7WPD - chains A and Y of the 6 polymer chains in the assembly; structure by electron microscopy, 3.18 A resolution.

[Chain A]
Protein: Spike glycoprotein
From: Severe acute respiratory syndrome coronavirus 2
UniProtKB: P0DTC2 (SPIKE_SARS2); numbering as in UniProt; present here: 1-68, 71-142, 146-210, 215-1208
Amino-acid sequence (1205 residues; each row starts with the number of its first residue; note: 9 numbers in that range are skipped by the numbering (no residue carries them; nothing is unmodelled there); a row labelled like 210A-210F holds insertion residues (210A, then the next letters in order)):
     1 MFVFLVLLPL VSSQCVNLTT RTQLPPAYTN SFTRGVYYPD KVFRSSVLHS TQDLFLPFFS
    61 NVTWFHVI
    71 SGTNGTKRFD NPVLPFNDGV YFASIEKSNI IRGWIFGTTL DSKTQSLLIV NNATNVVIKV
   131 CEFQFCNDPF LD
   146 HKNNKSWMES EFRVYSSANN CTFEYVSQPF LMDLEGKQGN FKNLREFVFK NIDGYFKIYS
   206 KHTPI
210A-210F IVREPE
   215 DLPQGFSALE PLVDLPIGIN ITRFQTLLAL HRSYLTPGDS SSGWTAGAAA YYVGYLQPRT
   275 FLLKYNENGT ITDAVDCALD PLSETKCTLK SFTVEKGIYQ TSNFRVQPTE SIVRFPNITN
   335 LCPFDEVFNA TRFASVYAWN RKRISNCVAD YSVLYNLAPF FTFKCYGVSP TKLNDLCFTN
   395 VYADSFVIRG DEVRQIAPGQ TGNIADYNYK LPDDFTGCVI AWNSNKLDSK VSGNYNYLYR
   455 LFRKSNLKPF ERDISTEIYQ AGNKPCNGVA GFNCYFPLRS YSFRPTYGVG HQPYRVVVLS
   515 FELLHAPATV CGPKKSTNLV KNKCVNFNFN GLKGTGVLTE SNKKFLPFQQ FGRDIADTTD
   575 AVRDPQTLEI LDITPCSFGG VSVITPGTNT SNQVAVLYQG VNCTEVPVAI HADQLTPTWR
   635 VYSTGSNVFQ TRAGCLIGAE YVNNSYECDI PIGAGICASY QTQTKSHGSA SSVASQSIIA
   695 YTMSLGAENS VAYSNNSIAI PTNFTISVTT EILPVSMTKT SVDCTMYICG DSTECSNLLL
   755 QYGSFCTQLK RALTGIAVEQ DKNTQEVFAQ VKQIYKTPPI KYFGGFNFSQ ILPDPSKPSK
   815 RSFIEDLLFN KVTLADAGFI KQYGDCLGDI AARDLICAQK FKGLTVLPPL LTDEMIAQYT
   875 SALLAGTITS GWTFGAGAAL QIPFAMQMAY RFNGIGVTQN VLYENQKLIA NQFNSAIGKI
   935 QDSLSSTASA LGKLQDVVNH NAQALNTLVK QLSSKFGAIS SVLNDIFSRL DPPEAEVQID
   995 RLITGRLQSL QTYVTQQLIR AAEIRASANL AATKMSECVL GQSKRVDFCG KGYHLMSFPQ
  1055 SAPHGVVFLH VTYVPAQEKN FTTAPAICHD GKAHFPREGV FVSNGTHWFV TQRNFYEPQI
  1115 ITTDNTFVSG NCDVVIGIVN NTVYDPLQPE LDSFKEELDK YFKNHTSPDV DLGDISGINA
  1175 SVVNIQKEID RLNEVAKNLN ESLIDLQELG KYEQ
Disordered / not traced: 1-26, 71-79, 146-156, 177-186, 210A-210F, 621-639, 677-689, 829-853, 1147-1208
Sequence notes: variant Val67 (Ala in P0DTC2), Ile95 (Thr in P0DTC2), Asp142 (Gly in P0DTC2), Ile210A (Leu212 in P0DTC2), Asp339 (Gly in P0DTC2), Leu371 (Ser in P0DTC2), Pro373 (Ser in P0DTC2), Phe375 (Ser in P0DTC2), Asn417 (Lys in P0DTC2), Lys440 (Asn in P0DTC2), Ser446 (Gly in P0DTC2), Asn477 (Ser in P0DTC2), Lys478 (Thr in P0DTC2), Ala484 (Glu in P0DTC2), Ser496 (Gly in P0DTC2), Arg498 (Gln in P0DTC2), Tyr501 (Asn in P0DTC2), His505 (Tyr in P0DTC2), Lys547 (Thr in P0DTC2), Gly614 (Asp in P0DTC2), Tyr655 (His in P0DTC2), Lys679 (Asn in P0DTC2), His681 (Pro in P0DTC2), Lys764 (Asn in P0DTC2), Tyr796 (Asp in P0DTC2), Lys856 (Asn in P0DTC2), His954 (Gln in P0DTC2), Lys969 (Asn in P0DTC2), Phe981 (Leu in P0DTC2); insertion (210D-210F); engineered mutation Arg493 (Gln in P0DTC2), Gly682 (Arg in P0DTC2), Ser683 (Arg in P0DTC2), Ser685 (Arg in P0DTC2), Pro986 (Lys in P0DTC2), Pro987 (Val in P0DTC2)
UniProt features mapped onto this chain:
  - region: Asn280 to Cys301 (Putative superantigen), Arg403 to Asp405 (Integrin-binding motif), Asn448 to Phe456 (Immunodominant HLA epitope recognized by the CD8+), Ser816 to Tyr837 (Fusion peptide 1), Lys835 to Phe855 (Fusion peptide 2), Asp1163 to Glu1202 (Heptad repeat 2)
  - site: Arg815, Ser816 (Cleavage)
  - glycosylation: Asn17 (N-linked (GlcNAc...) (complex) asparagine), Asn61 (N-linked (GlcNAc...) (hybrid) asparagine), Asn74 (N-linked (GlcNAc...) (complex) asparagine), Asn122 (N-linked (GlcNAc...) (hybrid) asparagine), Asn149 (N-linked (GlcNAc...) (complex) asparagine), Asn165 (N-linked (GlcNAc...) (complex) asparagine), Asn234 (N-linked (GlcNAc...) (high mannose) asparagine), Asn282 (N-linked (GlcNAc...) (complex) asparagine), Thr323 (O-linked (GalNAc) threonine), Ser325 (O-linked (HexNAc...) serine), Asn331 (N-linked (GlcNAc...) (complex) asparagine), Asn343 (N-linked (GlcNAc...) (complex) asparagine), Asn603 (N-linked (GlcNAc...) (hybrid) asparagine), Asn616 (N-linked (GlcNAc...) (complex) asparagine), Asn657 (N-linked (GlcNAc...) (complex) asparagine), Thr676 (O-linked (GlcNAc...) threonine), Thr678 (O-linked (GlcNAc...) threonine), Asn709 (N-linked (GlcNAc...) (high mannose) asparagine), Asn717 (N-linked (GlcNAc...) (hybrid) asparagine), Asn801 (N-linked (GlcNAc...) (hybrid) asparagine) and 6 more in UniProt
  - natural variant: Leu5 (L5F: In strain: Iota/B.1.526), Ser13 (S13I: In strain: Epsilon/B.1.427/B.1.429), Leu18 (L18F: In strain: Beta/B.1.351, Gamma/P.1 and 1 more), Thr19 (T19I: In strain: Omicron/BQ.1.1, Omicron/XBB.1.5 and 1 more; T19R: In strain: Delta/B.1.617.2, Omicron/BA.2 and 4 more), Thr20 (T20N: In strain: Gamma/P.1), Leu24 to Ala27 (sequence variant, change not given here; In strain: Omicron/BA.2, Omicron/BA.2.12.1 and 6 more), Pro26 (P26S: In strain: Gamma/P.1), Gln52 (Q52H: In strain: Omicron/EG.5.1), Val67 (A67V: In strain: Eta/B.1.525, Omicron/BA.1; this construct carries the variant), Gly75 (G75V: In strain: Lambda/C.37), Thr76 (T76I: In strain: Lambda/C.37), Asp80 (D80A: In strain: Beta/B.1.351), 74 further natural variant entries in UniProt
  - mutagenesis: Asn121 (N121Q: Partial loss of biliverdin affinity), Arg190 (R190K: Partial loss of biliverdin affinity), Asn234 (N234Q: Increased resistance to neutralizing antibodies), Asn331 (N331Q: Reduced viral infectivity), Asn343 (N343Q: Reduced viral infectivity), Leu452 (L452R: Increased resistance to neutralizing antibodies. Decreases HLA binding to NF9 epitope. Increased binding affinity to human ACE2), Tyr453 (Y453F: Decreased HLA binding to NF9 epitope. Increased binding affinity to human ACE2), Ala475 (A475V: Increased resistance to neutralizing antibodies), Val483 (V483A: Increased resistance to neutralizing antibodies), Phe490 (F490L: Increased resistance to neutralizing antibodies and human covalescent sera neutralization), His519 (H519P: Increased resistance to human covalescent sera neutralization), Ser673 (S673A: No effect on O-glycosylation by host GALNT1), 4 further mutagenesis entries in UniProt
Disulfide bonds: Cys131-Cys166, Cys291-Cys301, Cys336-Cys361, Cys379-Cys432, Cys391-Cys525, Cys480-Cys488, Cys538-Cys590, Cys617-Cys649, Cys662-Cys671, Cys743-Cys749, Cys1032-Cys1043, Cys1082-Cys1126
Covalent attachments: N-acetylglucosamine (NAG) linked to Asn234, Asn282, Asn331, Asn603, Asn616, Asn657, Asn709, Asn717, Asn801, Asn1074, Asn1098

[Chain Y]
Protein: JMB2002 Fab light chian
From: Mus musculus
Notes: antibody fragment or engineered binder
Amino-acid sequence (215 residues; each row starts with the number of its first residue; numbering starts at 0):
     0 GDIQMTQSPS SLSASVGDRV TITCRASQGI SSWLAWYQQK PGKAPKLLIY DASNLETGVP
    60 SRFSGSGSGT DFTFTISSLQ PEDIATYYCQ QYDNLPLTFG GGTKVEIKRT VAAPSVFIFP
   120 PSDEQLKSGT ASVVCLLNNF YPREAKVQWK VDNALQSGNS QESVTEQDSK DSTYSLSSTL
   180 TLSKADYEKH KVYACEVTHQ GLSSPVTKSF NRGEC
Disordered / not traced: 0, 214
Disulfide bonds: Cys23-Cys88, Cys134-Cys194

[Interface between chain A and chain Y]
Contacting residue pairs (4):
  Lys444(A) - Asn93(Y)
  Gly447(A) - Asn93(Y)
  Tyr449(A) - Leu94(Y)  hydrophobic
  Asn450(A) - Asp92(Y)
Other interface residues (no listed pair), chain A (6 interface residues in all): Arg346, Ala348
Other interface residues (no listed pair), chain Y (5 interface residues in all): Trp32, Asp50

[Summary]
6 residues of chain A and 5 residues of chain Y are in contact. Covalently linked N-acetylglucosamine: at
Asn234(A), Asn282(A), Asn331(A), Asn603(A), Asn616(A) and Asn657(A) and 5 more. Curated annotation (UniProt)
lists 16 mutagenesis sites on chain A.
Here chain A is Spike glycoprotein (Severe acute respiratory syndrome coronavirus 2) and chain Y is JMB2002
Fab light chian (Mus musculus). Entry 7WPD (SARS-CoV-2 Omicron Variant S Trimer complexed with one JMB2002
Fab) was determined by electron microscopy (same publication as 7WPA, 7WPB, 7WPC, 7WPE, 7WPF and 7WRV).
